Entry 5VVJ (X-ray diffraction, 3.89 A resolution); this record covers chains E and F of the 8 polymer chains in the assembly.

[Chain E (and F)]
Molecule: CRISPR-associated endoribonuclease Cas2
From: Escherichia coli (strain K12)
Notes: EC 3.1.-.-; chain F of this document is another copy of the same molecule, construct and numbering; everything in this record applies to it too
Reference sequence: P45956 (CAS2_ECOLI); residues 1-94 here = UniProt positions 1-94
Chain sequence (95 residues; each row starts with the number of its first residue):
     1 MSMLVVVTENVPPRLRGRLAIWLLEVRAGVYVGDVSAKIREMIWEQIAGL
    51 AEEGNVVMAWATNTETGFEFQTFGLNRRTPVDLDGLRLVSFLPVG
Not modelled in the structure: 1, 95 (chain F: fully traced)
Sequence notes: expression tag (95)
Curated features (UniProtKB/Swiss-Prot):
  - mutagenesis: Glu9 (E9A/R: No effect on spacer acquisition, Cas1-Cas2 complex formation or CRISPR DNA-binding by complex), Asn10 (N10A: No effect on spacer acquisition), Arg14 to Arg16 (No in vivspacer acquisition, significantly decreased protospacer binding), Arg14 (R14A: Slight decrease in spacer acquisition), Arg16 (R16A: Slight decrease in spacer acquisition; R16E: Dramatically decreased spacer acquisition in vivo), Arg18 (R18A: Very little spacer acquisition), Arg27 (R27A: Slight decrease in spacer acquisition), Lys38 to Arg40 (Very little in vivo spacer acquisition), Glu65 (E65A: No effect on spacer acquisition; E65R: Slight decrease in spacer acquisition, Cas1-Cas2 complex formation or CRISPR DNA-binding by complex. Loss of spacer acquisition; when associated with R-84), Arg77 to Arg78 (No spacer acquisition, significantly decreased protospacer binding), Arg77 (R77E: No change in spacer acquisition in vivo), Arg78 (R78E: Dramatically decreased spacer acquisition in vivo), 2 further mutagenesis entries in UniProt
From the paper describing this entry:
  - binding site for the 112-nt DNA strand: Lys38

[Chain E / chain F interface]
Residue-residue contacts (39):
  Met3(E) - Ala59(F)
  Met3(E) - Trp60(F)
  Met3(E) - Ala61(F)  hydrogen bond (side chain-backbone)
  Val5(E) - Val5(F)  hydrophobic
  Glu9(E) - Arg27(F)
  Arg16(E) - Arg78(F)
  Leu24(E) - Arg87(F)
  Leu24(E) - Val89(F)  hydrophobic
  Glu25(E) - Arg78(F)  salt bridge
  Glu25(E) - Val89(F)
  Val26(E) - Arg78(F)
  Arg27(E) - Asn55(F)  hydrogen bond
  Arg27(E) - Val57(F)
  Arg27(E) - Asn76(F)
  Ala28(E) - Arg78(F)
  Val30(E) - Val7(F)  hydrophobic
  Val32(E) - Phe68(F)  hydrophobic
  Gly33(E) - Phe68(F)
  Asp34(E) - Thr66(F)
  Asp34(E) - Gly67(F)
  Asn55(E) - Arg27(F)  hydrogen bond
  Val57(E) - Arg27(F)
  Ala61(E) - Met3(F)  hydrophobic
  Thr66(E) - Asp34(F)
  Gly67(E) - Met3(F)
  Gly67(E) - Asp34(F)
  Phe68(E) - Met3(F)  hydrophobic
  Phe68(E) - Val32(F)  hydrophobic
  Phe68(E) - Gly33(F)
  Phe70(E) - Leu24(F)  hydrophobic
  Asn76(E) - Arg27(F)
  Arg78(E) - Arg16(F)
  Arg78(E) - Glu25(F)  salt bridge
  Arg78(E) - Val26(F)
  Arg78(E) - Arg27(F)
  Arg78(E) - Ala28(F)
  Leu88(E) - Leu24(F)  hydrophobic
  Val89(E) - Leu24(F)  hydrophobic
  Val89(E) - Glu25(F)
Also at the interface, not in a pair above, chain E (28 interface residues in all): Val7, Val56, Ala59, Arg87
Also at the interface, not in a pair above, chain F (28 interface residues in all): Val30, Val56, Phe70, Leu88

[Overview]
The chain E/chain F interface involves 28 residues from each chain; the contacts include 3 hydrogen bonds and
2 salt bridges. Polar pairs include Glu25(E)-Arg78(F), Met3(E)-Ala61(F) and Arg27(E)-Asn55(F). From UniProt:
14 mutagenesis sites on chain E. The paper reports a binding site for the 112-nt DNA strand at Lys38(E).
Both chains are CRISPR-associated endoribonuclease Cas2 (Escherichia coli (strain K12)). Entry 5VVJ (Cas1-Cas2
bound to half-site intermediate) was determined by X-ray diffraction, deposited together with 5VVK, 5VVL and
5WFE.
